PDB entry 7Y35 | electron microscopy, 2.90 A resolution | chains R and A of the 6 polymer chains in the assembly

[Chain R]
Molecule: Parathyroid hormone/parathyroid hormone-related peptide receptor
From: Homo sapiens
UniProt: Q03431 (PTH1R_HUMAN); residues 27-593 carry their UniProt numbers (567 of 727 residues fall inside the UniProt entry; the rest is not from it)
Sequence (727 residues; numbered 27 to 753; the number before each row is that of its first residue):
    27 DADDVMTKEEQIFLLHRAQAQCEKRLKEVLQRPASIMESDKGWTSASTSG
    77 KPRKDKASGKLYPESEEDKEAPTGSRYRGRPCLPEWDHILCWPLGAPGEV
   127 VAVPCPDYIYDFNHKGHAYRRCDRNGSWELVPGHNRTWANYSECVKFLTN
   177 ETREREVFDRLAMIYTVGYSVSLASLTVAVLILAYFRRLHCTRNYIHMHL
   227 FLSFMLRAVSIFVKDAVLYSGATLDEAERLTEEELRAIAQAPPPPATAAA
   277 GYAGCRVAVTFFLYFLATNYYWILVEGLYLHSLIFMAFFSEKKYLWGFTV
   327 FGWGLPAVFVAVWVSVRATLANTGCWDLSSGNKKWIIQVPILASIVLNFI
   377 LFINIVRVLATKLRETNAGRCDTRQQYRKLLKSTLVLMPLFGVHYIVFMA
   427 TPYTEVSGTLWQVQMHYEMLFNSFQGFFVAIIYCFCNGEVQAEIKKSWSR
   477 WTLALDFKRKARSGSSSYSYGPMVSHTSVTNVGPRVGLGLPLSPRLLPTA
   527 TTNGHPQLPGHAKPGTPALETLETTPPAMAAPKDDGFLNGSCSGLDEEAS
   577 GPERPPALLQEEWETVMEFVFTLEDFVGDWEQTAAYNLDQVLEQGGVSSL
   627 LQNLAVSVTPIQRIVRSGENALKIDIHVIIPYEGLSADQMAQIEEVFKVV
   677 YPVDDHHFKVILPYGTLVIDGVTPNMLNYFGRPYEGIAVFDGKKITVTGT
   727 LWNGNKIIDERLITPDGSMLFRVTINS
Unresolved in the structure: 27-30, 59-104, 247-275, 394-398, 482-753
Construct notes: conflict Ala188 (Gly in Q03431)
Disulfide bonds: Cys48-Cys117, Cys108-Cys148, Cys131-Cys170, Cys281-Cys351

[Chain A]
Molecule: Isoform Gnas-2 of Guanine nucleotide-binding protein G(s) subunit alpha isoforms short
From: Homo sapiens
UniProt: P63092-2 (GNAS2-2_HUMAN); the author numbering skips numbers that UniProt does not, so the offset changes along the chain: 1-58 = UniProt 1-58; 73-394 = UniProt 59-380
Sequence (380 residues; numbered 1 to 394; 14 numbers in that range are skipped by the numbering (no residue carries them; nothing is unmodelled there); the number before each row is that of its first residue):
     1 MGCLGNSKTEDQRNEEKAQREANKKIEKQLQKDKQVYRATHRLLLLGAGE
    51 SGKSTIVK
    73 QMRILHVNGFNGDSEKATKVQDIKNNLKEAIETIVAAMSNLVPPVELANP
   123 ENQFRVDYILSVMNVPDFDFPPEFYEHAKALWEDEGVRACYERSNEYQLI
   173 DCAQYFLDKIDVIKQADYVPSDQDLLRCRVLTSGIFETKFQVDKVNFHMF
   223 DVGAQRDERRKWIQCFNDVTAIIFVVASSSYNMVIREDNQTNRLQAALKL
   273 FDSIWNNKWLRDTSVILFLNKQDLLAEKVLAGKSKIEDYFPEFARYTTPE
   323 DATPEPGEDPRVTRAKYFIRDEFLRISTASGDGRHYCYPHFTCAVDTENI
   373 RRVFNDCRDIIQRMHLRQYELL
Unresolved in the structure: 1-10, 73-204, 252-261, 304-307
Construct notes: engineered mutation Ala226 (Gly212 in P63092-2), Ala268 (Glu254 in P63092-2), Lys271 (Asn257 in P63092-2), Asp274 (Lys260 in P63092-2), Lys280 (Arg266 in P63092-2), Asp284 (Thr270 in P63092-2), Thr285 (Ile271 in P63092-2)

[Chain R / chain A interface]
Pairs across the interface (24):
  Arg219(R) with Gln390(A); Tyr391(A)
  Tyr305(R) with Tyr391(A)
  Leu306(R) with Tyr391(A), hydrophobic
  Leu309(R) with His387(A); Tyr391(A), hydrophobic
  Ile310(R) with Gln384(A), hydrogen bond (backbone-side chain); Leu388(A), hydrophobic
  Phe314(R) with His41(A)
  Leu385(R) with Leu388(A), hydrophobic; Leu393(A)
  Lys388(R) with Asp381(A), salt bridge; Gln384(A), hydrogen bond; Arg385(A), hydrogen bond (backbone-side chain); Leu388(A)
  Leu389(R) with Leu394(A), hydrophobic
  Thr392(R) with Arg385(A), hydrogen bond
  Lys405(R) with Leu394(A)
  Ser409(R) with Leu393(A), hydrogen bond (side chain-backbone)
  Val412(R) with Leu393(A), hydrophobic
  Leu413(R) with Leu393(A), hydrophobic
  Cys462(R) with Glu392(A)
  Asn463(R) with Glu392(A)
  Gly464(R) with Glu392(A), hydrogen bond (backbone-side chain)
Also at the interface, not in a pair above, chain R (22 interface residues in all): His223, Phe311, Ala313, Glu317, Glu391
Also at the interface, not in a pair above, chain A (16 interface residues in all): Arg38, Val217, Tyr358, Arg380, Ile383

[Summary]
Chain R and chain A form an interface of 22 and 16 residues respectively, with 6 hydrogen bonds and 1 salt
bridge. Polar contacts include Lys388(R)-Asp381(A), Ile310(R)-Gln384(A) and Lys388(R)-Gln384(A).
Here chain R is Parathyroid hormone/parathyroid hormone-related peptide receptor and chain A is Isoform Gnas-2
of Guanine nucleotide-binding protein G(s) subunit alpha isoforms short, both from Homo sapiens. Entry 7Y35
(Cryo-EM structure of the Abaloparatide-bound human PTH1R-Gs complex) was determined by electron microscopy.
